8ELP - chains A and L of the 4 polymer chains in the assembly; structure by X-ray diffraction, 2.83 A resolution.

[Chain A]
Protein: Spike protein S1
From: Severe acute respiratory syndrome coronavirus 2
Notes: fragment: Receptor binding domain
UniProtKB: P0DTC2 (SPIKE_SARS2); residue numbers follow UniProt; this construct covers 333-530
Sequence (205 residues; row label = number of the first residue in the row):
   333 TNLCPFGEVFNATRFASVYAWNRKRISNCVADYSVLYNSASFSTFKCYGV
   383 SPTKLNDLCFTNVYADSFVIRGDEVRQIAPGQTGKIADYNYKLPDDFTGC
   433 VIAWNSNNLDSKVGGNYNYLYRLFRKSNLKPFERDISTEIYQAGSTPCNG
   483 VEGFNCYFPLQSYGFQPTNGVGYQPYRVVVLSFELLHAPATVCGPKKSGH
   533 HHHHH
Not modelled in the structure: 333, 528-537
Disulfides: Cys336-Cys361, Cys379-Cys432, Cys391-Cys525, Cys480-Cys488
Covalently attached groups: N-acetylglucosamine (NAG) linked to Asn343
Differences from the reference sequence: expression tag (531-537)
UniProt features mapped onto this chain:
  - region: Arg403 to Asp405 (Integrin-binding motif), Asn448 to Phe456 (Immunodominant HLA epitope recognized by the CD8+)
  - glycosylation: Asn343 (N-linked (GlcNAc...) (complex) asparagine)

[Chain L]
Protein: CC12.1 Fab light chain
From: Homo sapiens
Notes: antibody fragment or engineered binder
Sequence (217 residues; numbered 1 to 215 plus 2 insertion-coded residues; the number before each row is that of its first residue; a row labelled like 95A-95B holds insertion residues (95A, then the next letters in order)):
     1 DIVMTQSPSFLSASVGDRVTITCRASQGISSYLAWYQQKPGKAPKLLIYA
    51 ASTLQSGVPSRFSGSGSGTEFTLTISSLQPEDFATYYCQQLNSYP
95A-95B PK
    96 FTFGPGTKVEIKRTVAAPSVFIFPPSDEQLKSGTASVVCLLNNFYPREAK
   146 VQWKVDNALQSGNSQESVTEQDSKDSTYSLSSTLTLSKADYEKHKVYACE
   196 VTHQGLSSPVTKSFNRGECS
Not modelled in the structure: 214-215
Disulfides: Cys23-Cys88, Cys134-Cys194

[Chain A / chain L interface]
Contacting residue pairs (21):
  Arg403(A) - Asn92(L)  hydrogen bond (side chain-backbone)
  Asp405(A) - Tyr94(L)
  Arg408(A) - Tyr94(L)  hydrogen bond
  Lys417(A) - Asn92(L)
  Tyr453(A) - Asn92(L)
  Ser494(A) - Tyr32(L)
  Tyr495(A) - Tyr32(L)
  Gly496(A) - Ser30(L)  hydrogen bond (backbone-side chain)
  Gly496(A) - Tyr32(L)  hydrogen bond (backbone-side chain)
  Gln498(A) - Ser30(L)  hydrogen bond
  Gln498(A) - Ser67(L)  hydrogen bond
  Thr500(A) - Gly28(L)
  Asn501(A) - Gly28(L)
  Asn501(A) - Ser30(L)  hydrogen bond (side chain-backbone)
  Gly502(A) - Gln27(L)
  Gly502(A) - Gly28(L)  hydrogen bond (backbone-backbone)
  Tyr505(A) - Tyr32(L)  hydrophobic
  Tyr505(A) - Gln90(L)  hydrogen bond
  Tyr505(A) - Leu91(L)  hydrogen bond (side chain-backbone)
  Tyr505(A) - Asn92(L)  hydrogen bond (side chain-backbone)
  Tyr505(A) - Ser93(L)
Also at the interface, not in a pair above, chain A (14 interface residues in all): Val503
Also at the interface, not in a pair above, chain L (14 interface residues in all): Ile2, Ile29, Ser31, Gly68

[Overview]
The chain A/chain L interface involves 14 residues from each chain; the contacts include 11 hydrogen bonds.
Polar pairs include Arg403(A)-Asn92(L), Arg408(A)-Tyr94(L) and Gly496(A)-Ser30(L). Covalently linked
N-acetylglucosamine: at Asn343(A).
Here chain A is Spike protein S1 (Severe acute respiratory syndrome coronavirus 2) and chain L is CC12.1 Fab
light chain (Homo sapiens). Entry 8ELP (Crystal structure of SARS-CoV-2 spike protein receptor-binding domain
in complex with antibody CC12.1 Fab and nanobody ...) was determined by X-ray diffraction, deposited together
with 8ELO, 8ELQ and 8DT8.
